PDB entry 6BNB | X-ray diffraction, 6.34 A resolution (low resolution: residue-level contacts below are approximate; hydrogen-bond / salt-bridge calls are withheld) | chains A and B of the 3 polymer chains in the assembly

[Chain A]
Name: DNA damage-binding protein 1
Organism: Homo sapiens
UniProt: Q16531 (DDB1_HUMAN); numbering as in UniProt; present here: 1-393, 706-1140
Chain sequence (864 residues; row label = number of the first residue in the row; note: 304 numbers in that range are skipped by the numbering (no residue carries them; nothing is unmodelled there); numbers below 1 keep their minus sign (Met-27 is residue -27)):
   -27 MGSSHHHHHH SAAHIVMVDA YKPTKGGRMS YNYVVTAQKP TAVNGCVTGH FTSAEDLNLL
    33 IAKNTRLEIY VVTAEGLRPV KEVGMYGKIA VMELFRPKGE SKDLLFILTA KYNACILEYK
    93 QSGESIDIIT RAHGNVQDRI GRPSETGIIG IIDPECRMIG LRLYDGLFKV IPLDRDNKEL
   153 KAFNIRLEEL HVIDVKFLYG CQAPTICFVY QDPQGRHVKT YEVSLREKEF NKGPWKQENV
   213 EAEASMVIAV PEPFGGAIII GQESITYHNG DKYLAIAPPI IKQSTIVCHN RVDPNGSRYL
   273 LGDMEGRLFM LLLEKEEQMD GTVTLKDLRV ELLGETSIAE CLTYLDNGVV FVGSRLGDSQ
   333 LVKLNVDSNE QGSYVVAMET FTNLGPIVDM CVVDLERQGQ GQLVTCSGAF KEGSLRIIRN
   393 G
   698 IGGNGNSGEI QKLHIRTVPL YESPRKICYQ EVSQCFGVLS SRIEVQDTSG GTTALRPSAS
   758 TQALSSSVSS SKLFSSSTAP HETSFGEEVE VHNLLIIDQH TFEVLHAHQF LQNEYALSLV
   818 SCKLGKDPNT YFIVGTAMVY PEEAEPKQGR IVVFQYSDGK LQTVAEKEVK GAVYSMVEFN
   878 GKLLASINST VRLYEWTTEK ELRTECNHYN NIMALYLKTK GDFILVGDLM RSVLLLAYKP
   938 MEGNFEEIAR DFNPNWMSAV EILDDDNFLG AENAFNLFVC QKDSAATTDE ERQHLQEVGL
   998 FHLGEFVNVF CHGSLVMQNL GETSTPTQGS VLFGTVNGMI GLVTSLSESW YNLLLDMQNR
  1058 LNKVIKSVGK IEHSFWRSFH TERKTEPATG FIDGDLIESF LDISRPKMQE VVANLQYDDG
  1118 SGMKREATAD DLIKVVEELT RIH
Not modelled in the structure: -27 to 0, 288-294, 698-708, 771-781, 1016-1020, 1112-1124
Construct notes: initiating methionine (-27); expression tag (-26 to 0); linker (700-705)

[Chain B]
Name: Protein cereblon
Organism: Homo sapiens
UniProt: Q96SW2 (CRBN_HUMAN), isoform Q96SW2-2; residues 2-442 here correspond to UniProt positions 1-441 (UniProt number = residue number - 1)
Chain sequence (463 residues; row label = number of the first residue in the row; numbers below 1 keep their minus sign (Met-20 is residue -20)):
   -20 MGSSHHHHHH SAVDENLYFQ GGMAGEGDQQ DAAHNMGNHL PLLPESEEED EMEVEDQDSK
    40 EAKKPNIINF DTSLPTSHTY LGADMEEFHG RTLHDDDSCQ VIPVLPQVMM ILIPGQTLPL
   100 QLFHPQEVSM VRNLIQKDRT FAVLAYSNVQ EREAQFGTTA EIYAYREEQD FGIEIVKVKA
   160 IGRQRFKVLE LRTQSDGIQQ AKVQILPECV LPSTMSAVQL ESLNKCQIFP SKPVSREDQC
   220 SYKWWQKYQK RKFHCANLTS WPRWLYSLYD AETLMDRIKK QLREWDENLK DDSLPSNPID
   280 FSYRVAACLP IDDVLRIQLL KIGSAIQRLR CELDIMNKCT SLCCKQCQET EITTKNEIFS
   340 LSLCGPMAAY VNPHGYVHET LTVYKACNLN LIGRPSTEHS WFPGYAWTVA QCKICASHIG
   400 WKFTATKKDM SPQKFWGLTR SALLPTIPDT EDEISPDKVI LCL
Not modelled in the structure: -20 to 63, 210-218, 424-442
Construct notes: initiating methionine (-20); expression tag (-19 to 1)
Bound ions: Zn2+: Cys323, Cys326, Cys391, Cys394

[Chain A / chain B interface]
Residue-residue contacts (90):
  Asn16(A) - Glu200(B)
  Glu117(A) - Asn203(B)
  Glu117(A) - Gln206(B)
  Thr118(A) - Asn203(B)
  Thr118(A) - Lys204(B)
  Thr118(A) - Ile207(B)
  Ile165(A) - Lys204(B)
  Gln183(A) - Ile207(B)
  Gln183(A) - Phe208(B)
  Gln183(A) - Pro209(B)
  Arg188(A) - Ile207(B)
  Ala214(A) - Pro209(B)
  Glu215(A) - Pro209(B)
  Glu215(A) - Arg230(B)
  Ser217(A) - Lys204(B)
  Val259(A) - Ser201(B)
  Val259(A) - Lys204(B)
  Met276(A) - Leu202(B)
  Met276(A) - Cys205(B)
  Glu312(A) - Leu199(B)
  Glu312(A) - Glu200(B)
  Glu312(A) - Ser201(B)
  Arg327(A) - Leu199(B)
  Arg327(A) - Glu200(B)
  Leu328(A) - Asn236(B)
  Leu328(A) - Leu237(B)
  Pro358(A) - Leu237(B)
  Val360(A) - Asn236(B)
  Val360(A) - Leu237(B)
  Val360(A) - Thr238(B)
  Val360(A) - Ser239(B)
  Ala381(A) - Asn236(B)
  Phe382(A) - Asn236(B)
  Arg722(A) - Ala235(B)
  Arg722(A) - Thr238(B)
  Arg722(A) - Ser239(B)
  Arg722(A) - Trp240(B)
  Arg722(A) - Pro241(B)
  Glu784(A) - Gln225(B)
  Glu785(A) - Lys229(B)
  Glu787(A) - Arg242(B)
  Tyr812(A) - Pro241(B)
  Tyr812(A) - Trp243(B)
  Leu814(A) - Trp243(B)
  Val836(A) - Trp243(B)
  Pro838(A) - Tyr221(B)
  Ala841(A) - Leu247(B)
  Ala841(A) - Arg256(B)
  Glu842(A) - Leu247(B)
  Glu842(A) - Arg256(B)
  Pro843(A) - Trp243(B)
  Lys844(A) - Asn316(B)
  Tyr871(A) - Leu244(B)
  Ser872(A) - Trp240(B)
  Asn908(A) - Arg309(B)
  Ile909(A) - Arg309(B)
  Met910(A) - Tyr248(B)
  Met910(A) - Arg309(B)
  Leu912(A) - Trp240(B)
  Leu912(A) - Leu244(B)
  Leu912(A) - Tyr248(B)
  Tyr913(A) - Trp240(B)
  Asp925(A) - Tyr248(B)
  Leu926(A) - Thr193(B)
  Leu926(A) - Tyr245(B)
  Leu926(A) - Tyr248(B)
  Met927(A) - Leu190(B)
  Met927(A) - Tyr248(B)
  Met927(A) - Ser303(B)
  Met927(A) - Ile305(B)
  Met927(A) - Gln306(B)
  Pro951(A) - Cys188(B)
  Pro951(A) - Leu190(B)
  Pro951(A) - Gln306(B)
  Asn952(A) - Leu190(B)
  Trp953(A) - Leu190(B)
  Trp953(A) - Pro191(B)
  Trp953(A) - Ser192(B)
  Trp953(A) - Thr193(B)
  Ser955(A) - Trp240(B)
  Asn970(A) - Ala196(B)
  Phe972(A) - Ala196(B)
  Phe1003(A) - Ala196(B)
  Phe1003(A) - Val197(B)
  Asn1005(A) - Leu237(B)
  Asn1005(A) - Thr238(B)
  Asn1005(A) - Ser239(B)
  Val1033(A) - Leu237(B)
  Arg1080(A) - Cys188(B)
  Arg1080(A) - Leu190(B)
Also at the interface, not in a pair above, chain A (58 interface residues in all): Val164, Met218, Ile258, Lys723, Glu839, Ser929, Phe949, Val1006
Also at the interface, not in a pair above, chain B (44 interface residues in all): His233, Lys259, Gln297

[In short]
58 residues of chain A and 44 residues of chain B are in contact. The Zn2+ site is built by Cys323(B),
Cys326(B), Cys391(B) and Cys394(B).
Here chain A is DNA damage-binding protein 1 and chain B is Protein cereblon, both from Homo sapiens. Entry
6BNB (Crystal structure of DDB1-CRBN-BRD4(BD1) complex bound to dBET57 PROTAC) was determined by X-ray
diffraction, deposited together with 6BN8, 6BN7, 6BN9 and 6BOY.
